PDB entry 7Z09 | X-ray diffraction, 1.05 A resolution | chain A

[Chain A]
Protein: Bacteriorhodopsin
Organism: Halobacterium salinarum
Reference sequence: P02945 (BACR_HALSA); residues 1-248 here correspond to UniProt positions 14-261 (UniProt number = residue number + 13)
Amino-acid sequence (248 residues; each row starts with the number of its first residue):
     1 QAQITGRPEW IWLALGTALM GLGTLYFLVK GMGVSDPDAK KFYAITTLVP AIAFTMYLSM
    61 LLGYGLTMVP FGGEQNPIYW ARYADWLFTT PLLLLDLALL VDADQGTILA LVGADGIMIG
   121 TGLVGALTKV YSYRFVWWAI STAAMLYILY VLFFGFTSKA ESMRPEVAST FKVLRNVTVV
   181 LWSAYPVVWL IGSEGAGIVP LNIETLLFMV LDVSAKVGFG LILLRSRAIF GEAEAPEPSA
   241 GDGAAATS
Unresolved in the structure: 1-4, 235-248
Modified / non-standard residues: Lys216 (n~6~-[(2Z,4E,6E,8E)-3,7-dimethyl-9-(2,6,6-trimethylcyclohex-1-en-1-yl)nona-2,4,6,8-tetraenyl]lysine; LYR)
Small-molecule neighbours:
  - eicosane (LFA), molecule 1: Ile11, Ala14, Leu15, Ala18, Leu22
  - eicosane (LFA), molecule 2: Ala14, Thr17, Ala18, Gly21, Leu22, Leu25, Phe54, Leu61
  - eicosane (LFA), molecule 3: Leu19, Met209, Val210, Val213, Ser214
  - eicosane (LFA), molecule 4: Leu22, Leu25, Tyr26, Val29
  - eicosane (LFA), molecule 5: Leu48, Ile52, Thr55, Met56, Phe88, Leu92
  - eicosane (LFA), molecule 6: Phe54, Leu58, Leu62
  - eicosane (LFA), molecule 7: Thr67, Trp80, Ala84, Leu87, Phe88, Leu123, Leu127
  - eicosane (LFA), molecule 8: Leu87, Phe88, Pro91, Leu92, Leu95, Val112
  - eicosane (LFA), molecule 9: Ser132, Phe135, Val136, Ala139
  - eicosane (LFA), molecule 10: Trp138, Thr142, Met145, Leu146, Leu149, Val179, Ser183, Pro186, Val187
  - eicosane (LFA), molecule 11: Trp138, Val187, Leu190
  - eicosane (LFA), molecule 12: Ala139, Thr142, Ala143, Leu146
  - eicosane (LFA), molecule 13: Ala143, Leu146, Tyr147, Tyr150
  - eicosane (LFA), molecule 14: Leu146, Leu149, Tyr150, Phe153, Phe154
  - eicosane (LFA), molecule 15: Lys172, Val173, Asn176, Val177, Val180
  - eicosane (LFA), molecule 16: Lys172, Asn176, Val180
  - eicosane (LFA), molecule 17: Val179, Val180, Ser183
  - eicosane (LFA), molecule 18: Val180, Ser183, Ala184
  - eicosane (LFA), molecule 19: Ile191, Ile198, Val199
  - eicosane (LFA), molecule 20: Ile198, Val199, Pro200, Ile203, Leu207
Curated features (UniProtKB/Swiss-Prot):
  - site: Asp85 (Primary proton acceptor)
  - modified residue: Gln1 (Pyrrolidone carboxylic acid)
What the authors report for this chain:
  - contacts within the chain: Tyr83-Glu194, Asp85-Thr89 (hydrogen bond), Ser193-Glu204, Glu194-Glu204

[In short]
Chain A binds 20 copies of eicosane. From the paper: contacts within the chain involving Tyr83, Glu194 and
Asp85 among others.
Chain A is Bacteriorhodopsin (Halobacterium salinarum); the structure, Crystal structure of the ground state
of bacteriorhodopsin at 1.05 Angstrom resolution, was determined by X-ray diffraction together with 7Z0C,
7Z0E, 7Z0A and 7Z0D from the same study.
